Entry 3WD4 (X-ray diffraction, 2.00 A resolution); this record covers chain A.

[Chain A]
Name: Chitinase B
From: Serratia marcescens
Notes: EC 3.2.1.14
Reference sequence: P11797 (CHIB_SERMA); residue numbers follow UniProt; this construct covers 2-499
Amino-acid sequence (503 residues; numbered -3 to 499; the number before each row is that of its first residue; numbers below 1 keep their minus sign (Asp-3 is residue -3)):
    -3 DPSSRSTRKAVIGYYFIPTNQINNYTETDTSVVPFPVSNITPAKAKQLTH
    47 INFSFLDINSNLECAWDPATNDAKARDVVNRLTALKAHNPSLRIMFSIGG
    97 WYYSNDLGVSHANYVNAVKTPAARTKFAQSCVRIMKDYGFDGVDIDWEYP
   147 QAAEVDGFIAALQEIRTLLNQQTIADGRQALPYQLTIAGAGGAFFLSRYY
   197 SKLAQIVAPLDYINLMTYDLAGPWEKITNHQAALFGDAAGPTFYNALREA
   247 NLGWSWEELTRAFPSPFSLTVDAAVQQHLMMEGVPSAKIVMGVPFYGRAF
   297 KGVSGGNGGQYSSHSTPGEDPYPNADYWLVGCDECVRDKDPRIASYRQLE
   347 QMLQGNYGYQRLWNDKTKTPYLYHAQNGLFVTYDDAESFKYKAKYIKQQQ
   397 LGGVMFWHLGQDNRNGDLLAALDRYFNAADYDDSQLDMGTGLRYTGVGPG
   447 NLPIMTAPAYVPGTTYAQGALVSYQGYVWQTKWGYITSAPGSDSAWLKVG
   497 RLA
Disordered / not traced: -3 to 1, 499
Disulfide bonds: Cys328-Cys331
Differences from the reference sequence: expression tag (-3 to 1)
Small-molecule neighbours:
  - A1L ([2-[[(2S)-1-[bis(phenylmethyl)amino]-5-[[N-(methylcarbamoyl)carbamimidoyl]amino]-1-oxidanylidene-pentan-2-yl]amino]-2-oxidanylidene-ethyl]-diazonio-azanide): Tyr10, Phe12, Phe51, Trp97, Asp142, Glu144, Ala184, Met212, Tyr214, Asp215, Pro219, Tyr292, Arg294, Arg338, Ile339, Trp403
  - QUB ((E)-N-(prop-2-en-1-yloxy)-1-(quinolin-4-yl)methanimine): Trp97, Phe191, Asp215, Pro219, Trp220, Gly314, Asp316, Arg338
Swiss-Prot annotation at these positions:
  - active site: Glu144 (Proton donor)
  - binding site (chitin): Asp68, Ala69, Gly95 to Tyr98, Tyr145, Met212 to Asp215, Trp403
Reported in the primary citation:
  - binding site for QUB: Trp97, Trp220

[Overview]
Bound to chain A: compound A1L and compound QUB. From UniProt: active-site residue Glu144 and 12
chitin-binding residues. The paper reports a binding site for QUB at Trp97 and Trp220.
Chain A is Chitinase B (Serratia marcescens); the structure, Serratia marcescens Chitinase B complexed with
azide inhibitor and quinoline compound, was determined by X-ray diffraction (same publication as 3WD0, 3WD1,
3WD2 and 3WD3).
